PDB entry 6P0U | X-ray diffraction, 3.30 A resolution | chains D and F of the 6 polymer chains in the assembly

== Chain D ==
Molecule: DNA (27-mer), fx1-2
Sequence (27 nucleotides; numbered 1 to 27; the number before each row is that of its first residue):
     1 AATGTAGTCTGTTAAAAACACAACATT

== Chain F ==
Molecule: Excisionase
Organism: Escherichia phage lambda
Reference sequence: P03699 (VXIS_LAMBD); residues 1-55 here = UniProt positions 1-55
Sequence (55 residues; each row starts with the number of its first residue):
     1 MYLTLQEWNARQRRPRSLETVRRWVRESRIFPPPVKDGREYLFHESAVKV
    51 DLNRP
Not modelled in the structure: 52-55
Construct notes: conflict Ser-28 (Cys in P03699)
Reported in the primary citation:
  - mutagenesis - E19A: abolished binding to attR
  - mutagenesis - E19A: decreased binding to Fis-bound attR
  - mutagenesis - R39A, R39K: abolished binding to 34 bp F-X2 probe
  - mutagenesis - R39A (15-fold): decreased binding to attR
  - mutagenesis - R39K (10-fold): decreased binding to attR DNA

== Chain D / chain F interface ==
Pairs across the interface (10; chain D residue first):
  DA18(D) with Arg-23(F), sugar contact; Arg-29(F), salt bridge to the phosphate
  DC19(D) with Thr-20(F), phosphate contact; Arg-23(F), salt bridge to the phosphate; Trp-24(F), hydrogen bond to the phosphate; Arg-29(F), salt bridge to the phosphate
  DA20(D) with Ser-17(F), phosphate contact; Thr-20(F), hydrogen bond to the phosphate
  DC21(D) with Ser-17(F), phosphate contact
  DT27(D) with Arg-39(F), base contact

== In short ==
Chain D and chain F form an interface of 5 and 6 residues respectively; the contacts include 2 hydrogen bonds
and 3 salt bridges. Polar pairs include DC19(D)/Trp-24(F), DA20(D)/Thr-20(F) and DA18(D)/Arg-29(F). The paper
reports that R39A and R39K of chain F abolish binding to 34 bp F-X2 probe; E19A of chain F abolishes binding
to attR.
Here chain D is DNA (27-mer), fx1-2 and chain F is Excisionase (Escherichia phage lambda). Entry 6P0U (Crystal
structure of ternary DNA complex " FX(1-2)-2Xis" containing E. coli Fis and phage lambda Xis) was determined
by X-ray diffraction (same publication as 6P0S and 6P0T).
